PDB entry 6K41 | electron microscopy, 2.90 A resolution | chains A and B of the 5 polymer chains in the assembly

== Chain A ==
Molecule: Guanine nucleotide-binding protein G(o) subunit alpha
Organism: Homo sapiens
UniProtKB: P09471 (GNAO_HUMAN); residue numbers follow UniProt; this construct covers 1-354
Chain sequence (354 residues; numbered 1 to 354; the number before each row is that of its first residue):
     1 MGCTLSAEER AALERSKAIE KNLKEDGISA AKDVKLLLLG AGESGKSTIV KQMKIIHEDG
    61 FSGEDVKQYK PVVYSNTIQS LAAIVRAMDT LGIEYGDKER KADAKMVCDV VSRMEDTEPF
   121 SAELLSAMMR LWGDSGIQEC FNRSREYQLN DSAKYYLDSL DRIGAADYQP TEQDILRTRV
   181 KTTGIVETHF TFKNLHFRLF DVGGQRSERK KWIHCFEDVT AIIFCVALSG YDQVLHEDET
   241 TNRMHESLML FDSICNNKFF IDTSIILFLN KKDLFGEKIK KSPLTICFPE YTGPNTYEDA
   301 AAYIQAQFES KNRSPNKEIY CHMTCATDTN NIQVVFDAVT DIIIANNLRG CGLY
Disordered / not traced: 1-4, 55-182, 236-240, 280-283

== Chain B ==
Molecule: Guanine nucleotide-binding protein G(I)/G(S)/G(T) subunit beta-1
Organism: Mus musculus
UniProtKB: P62874 (GBB1_MOUSE); residue numbers follow UniProt; this construct covers 2-340
Chain sequence (349 residues; numbered -8 to 340; the number before each row is that of its first residue; numbers below 1 keep their minus sign (His-8 is residue -8)):
    -8 HHHHHHGSSG SELDQLRQEA EQLKNQIRDA RKACADATLS QITNNIDPVG RIQMRTRRTL
    52 RGHLAKIYAM HWGTDSRLLV SASQDGKLII WDSYTTNKVH AIPLRSSWVM TCAYAPSGNY
   112 VACGGLDNIC SIYNLKTREG NVRVSRELAG HTGYLSCCRF LDDNQIVTSS GDTTCALWDI
   172 ETGQQTTTFT GHTGDVMSLS LAPDTRLFVS GACDASAKLW DVREGMCRQT FTGHESDINA
   232 ICFFPNGNAF ATGSDDATCR LFDLRADQEL MTYSHDNIIC GITSVSFSKS GRLLLAGYDD
   292 FNCNVWDALK ADRAGVLAGH DNRVSCLGVT DDGMAVATGS WDSFLKIWN
Disordered / not traced: -8 to 7
Sequence notes: expression tag (-8 to 1)

== Chain A / chain B interface ==
Contacting residue pairs - 47 pairs, chain A then chain B:
  Leu13(A) with Asn88(B)
  Arg15(A) with Val90(B), hydrogen bond (side chain-backbone); His91(B)
  Ser16(A) with Asn88(B); Lys89(B), hydrogen bond (side chain-backbone)
  Ile19(A) with Lys89(B); Val90(B); Ala92(B), hydrophobic
  Glu20(A) with Lys89(B), salt bridge
  Leu23(A) with Gly53(B); Leu55(B)
  Asp26(A) with Lys78(B), salt bridge
  Gly27(A) with Leu55(B)
  Thr183(A) with Asn119(B)
  Gly184(A) with Leu117(B); Asn119(B)
  Ile185(A) with Trp99(B); Leu117(B), hydrogen bond (backbone-backbone)
  Phe200(A) with Trp99(B), hydrophobic
  Gln205(A) with Leu117(B), hydrogen bond (side chain-backbone); Asn119(B), hydrogen bond; Gly144(B), hydrogen bond (side chain-backbone); Tyr145(B)
  Ser207(A) with Tyr145(B); Gly162(B), hydrogen bond (side chain-backbone); Asp186(B)
  Glu208(A) with Asp186(B), hydrogen bond (backbone-side chain); Cys204(B); Asp228(B)
  Lys211(A) with Tyr145(B); Met188(B); Cys204(B); Asp228(B), salt bridge; Asn230(B), hydrogen bond; Asp246(B), salt bridge
  Trp212(A) with Met101(B), hydrophobic; Tyr145(B)
  His214(A) with Lys57(B), hydrogen bond (backbone-side chain); Tyr59(B); Trp332(B)
  Cys215(A) with Tyr59(B); Trp99(B); Met101(B), hydrophobic
  Phe216(A) with Trp99(B), hydrophobic; Leu117(B), hydrophobic
  Glu217(A) with Lys57(B), salt bridge
  Phe259(A) with Arg314(B)
Interface residues without a listed pair, chain A (25 interface residues in all): Ala12, Lys35, Arg198
Interface residues without a listed pair, chain B (30 interface residues in all): Gln75, Ile80, Ser98, Asp118, Thr143

== Summary ==
The interface between chain A and chain B involves 25 residues on one side and 30 on the other, with 10
hydrogen bonds and 5 salt bridges. Polar contacts include Glu20(A)-Lys89(B), Asp26(A)-Lys78(B) and
Lys211(A)-Asp228(B).
Here chain A is Guanine nucleotide-binding protein G(o) subunit alpha (Homo sapiens) and chain B is Guanine
nucleotide-binding protein G(I)/G(S)/G(T) subunit beta-1 (Mus musculus). Entry 6K41 (cryo-EM structure of
alpha2BAR-GoA complex) was determined by electron microscopy (same publication as 6K42).
